PDB entry 5GIM | X-ray diffraction, 2.09 A resolution | chains A and B of the 4 polymer chains in the assembly

Chain A:
Name: Thrombin light chain
Organism: Homo sapiens
Notes: EC 3.4.21.5
UniProtKB: P00734 (THRB_HUMAN); residues 1-14 here correspond to UniProt positions 336-349 (UniProt number = residue number + 335)
Amino-acid sequence (36 residues; row label = number of the first residue in the row; a row labelled like 14A-14N holds insertion residues (14A, then the next letters in order)):
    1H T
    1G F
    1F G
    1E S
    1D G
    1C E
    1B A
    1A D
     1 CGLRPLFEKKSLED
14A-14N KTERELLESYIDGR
Not modelled in the structure: 1H, 1G, 1F, 14L-14N
UniProt features mapped onto this chain:
  - site: Arg14N (Cleavage)

Chain B:
Name: thrombin heavy chain
Organism: Homo sapiens
Notes: EC 3.4.21.5
UniProtKB: P00734; the construct lacks a stretch of the UniProt sequence and is renumbered around it, so the offset changes along the chain: 16-36 = UniProt 364-384; 37-60 = UniProt 386-409; 61-77 = UniProt 419-435; 78-97 = UniProt 437-456; 6 more segments
Amino-acid sequence (259 residues; each row starts with the number of its first residue; note: 1 number in that range is skipped by the numbering (no residue carries it; nothing is unmodelled there); a row labelled like 60A-60I holds insertion residues (60A, then the next letters in order)):
    16 IVEGSDAEIGMSPWQVMLFRK
   36A S
    37 PQELLCGASLISDRWVLTAAHCLL
60A-60I YPPWDKNFT
    61 ENDLLVRIGKHSRTRYE
   77A R
    78 NIEKISMLEKIYIHPRYNWR
   97A E
    98 NLDRDIALMKLKKPVAFSDYIHPVCLPDRETA
129A-129C ASL
   130 LQAGYKGRVTGWGNLKETWT
149A-149E ANVGK
   150 GQPSVLQVVNLPIVERPVCKDSTRIRITDNMFCAG
  184A Y
   185 KP
186A-186D DEGK
   187 RGDACEGDSGGPFVMKSP
204A-204B FN
   205 N
   207 RWYQMGIVSWGEGCD
  221A R
   222 DGKYGFYTHVFRLKKWIQKVIDQFGE
Not modelled in the structure: 148-149, 149A-149D, 247
Disulfides: Cys42-Cys58, Cys168-Cys182, Cys191-Cys220
UniProt features mapped onto this chain:
  - region: Ala183 to Val200 (High affinity receptor-binding region which is also known as the TP508 peptide)
  - active site (Charge relay system): His57, Asp102, Ser195
  - glycosylation: Asn60G (N-linked (GlcNAc...) (complex) asparagine)

Interface between chain A and chain B:
Cross-chain cystine bridges: Cys1(A)-Cys122(B)
Contacting residue pairs (58):
  Cys1(A) - Pro120(B)
  Cys1(A) - Val121(B)
  Cys1(A) - Cys122(B)  disulfide
  Cys1(A) - Arg207(B)  hydrogen bond (backbone-side chain)
  Asp1A(A) - His119(B)  salt bridge
  Asp1A(A) - Arg207(B)
  Ala1B(A) - Arg207(B)  hydrogen bond (backbone-side chain)
  Glu1C(A) - Arg207(B)
  Gly2(A) - Trp29(B)
  Gly2(A) - Pro120(B)  hydrogen bond (backbone-backbone)
  Gly2(A) - Cys122(B)
  Gly2(A) - Arg207(B)
  Gly2(A) - Trp208(B)  hydrogen bond (backbone-backbone)
  Leu3(A) - His119(B)  hydrogen bond (backbone-side chain)
  Leu3(A) - Asn205(B)
  Leu3(A) - Arg207(B)
  Arg4(A) - Gly25(B)
  Arg4(A) - Met26(B)  hydrogen bond (side chain-backbone)
  Arg4(A) - Pro28(B)
  Arg4(A) - Trp29(B)
  Arg4(A) - Arg137(B)
  Arg4(A) - Trp208(B)
  Pro5(A) - Ser115(B)
  Pro5(A) - Asp116(B)
  Pro5(A) - His119(B)
  Leu6(A) - Ile24(B)
  Leu6(A) - Asp116(B)
  Phe7(A) - Glu23(B)
  Phe7(A) - Ile24(B)
  Phe7(A) - Gly25(B)
  Phe7(A) - Met26(B)  hydrophobic
  Glu8(A) - Lys202(B)  salt bridge
  Glu8(A) - Asn205(B)
  Glu8(A) - Trp208(B)  hydrogen bond
  Asp14(A) - Glu23(B)
  Asp14(A) - Met26(B)
  Asp14(A) - Arg137(B)  salt bridge
  Lys14A(A) - Glu23(B)  hydrogen bond (backbone-side chain)
  Thr14B(A) - Arg137(B)  hydrogen bond
  Thr14B(A) - Asn159(B)  hydrogen bond
  Glu14C(A) - Arg137(B)
  Glu14C(A) - Lys202(B)  salt bridge
  Glu14E(A) - Lys135(B)  salt bridge
  Glu14E(A) - Asn159(B)  hydrogen bond
  Glu14E(A) - Tyr184A(B)  hydrogen bond
  Leu14F(A) - Lys135(B)
  Leu14F(A) - Gly136(B)
  Leu14F(A) - Asn159(B)
  Leu14F(A) - Trp208(B)  hydrophobic
  Leu14G(A) - Pro204(B)  hydrophobic
  Ser14I(A) - Gly133(B)
  Ser14I(A) - Tyr134(B)
  Ser14I(A) - Lys135(B)  hydrogen bond (side chain-backbone)
  Tyr14J(A) - Tyr134(B)  hydrophobic
  Tyr14J(A) - Lys135(B)  hydrogen bond (side chain-backbone)
  Tyr14J(A) - Met201(B)
  Tyr14J(A) - Lys202(B)
  Ile14K(A) - Tyr134(B)
Interface residues without a listed pair, chain A (22 interface residues in all): Gly1D
Interface residues without a listed pair, chain B (26 interface residues in all): Tyr117

Summary:
22 residues of chain A and 26 residues of chain B are in contact; the contacts include 1 disulfide bond, 14
hydrogen bonds and 5 salt bridges. Polar contacts include Asp1A(A)-His119(B), Glu8(A)-Lys202(B) and
Glu14E(A)-Lys135(B). From UniProt: 3 active-site residues on chain B.
Chain A is Thrombin light chain and chain B is thrombin heavy chain, both from Homo sapiens; the structure,
Crystal structure of thrombin-avathrin complex, was determined by X-ray diffraction.
